PDB entry 1SHJ | X-ray diffraction, 2.80 A resolution | chains A and B

== Chain A (and B) ==
Protein: Caspase-7
Organism: Homo sapiens
Notes: EC 3.4.22.-; chain B of this document is another copy of the same molecule, construct and numbering; everything in this record applies to it too
Reference sequence: P55210 (CASP7_HUMAN); numbering as in UniProt (aligned over 50-303)
Chain sequence (262 residues; numbered 50 to 311; the number before each row is that of its first residue):
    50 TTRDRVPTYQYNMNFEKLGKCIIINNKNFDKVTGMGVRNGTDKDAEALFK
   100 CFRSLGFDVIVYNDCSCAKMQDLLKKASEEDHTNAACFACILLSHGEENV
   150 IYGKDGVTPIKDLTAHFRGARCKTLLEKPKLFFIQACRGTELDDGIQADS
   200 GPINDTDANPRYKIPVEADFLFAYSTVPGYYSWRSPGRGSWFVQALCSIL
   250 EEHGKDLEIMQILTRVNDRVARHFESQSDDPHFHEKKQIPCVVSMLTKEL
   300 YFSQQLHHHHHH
Unresolved in the structure: 50-56, 191-208, 227-236, 274-284, 304-311 (chain B: 50-54, 189-208, 228-237, 276-285, 304-311)
Covalent attachments: 2-(2,4-dichloro-phenoxy)-N-(2-mercapto-ethyl)-acetamide (NXN) linked to Cys-290
Construct notes: engineered mutation Ala-169 (Asp in P55210); expression tag (304-311)
Residues lining bound ligands: NXN (2-(2,4-dichloro-phenoxy)-N-(2-mercapto-ethyl)-acetamide): Glu-147, Asn-148, Ile-159, Lys-160, Tyr-211, Lys-212, Ile-213, Pro-214, Phe-221, Tyr-223, Val-292
Curated features (UniProtKB/Swiss-Prot):
  - region: Lys-76 to Arg-87 (Loop L1), Arg-187 to Gln-196 (Loop L2), Val-226 to Gly-238 (Loop L3), Glu-274 to Ile-288 (Loop L4)
  - active site: His-144, Cys-186
  - site (Involved in allosteric regulation): Arg-187, Tyr-223
  - modified residue: Thr-173 (Phosphothreonine), Arg-233 (Microbial infection: ADP-riboxanated arginine), Ser-239 (Phosphoserine)
  - mutagenesis: Thr-173 (T173A: Abolished phosphorylation by PAK2; when associated with A-30 and A-239), Cys-186 (C186A: Abolished thiol protease activity), Arg-187 (R187K: Does not significantly affect thiol protease catalytic efficiency; R187M/A/G: Reduced thiol protease catalytic efficiency; R187W/N: Strongly reduced thiol protease catalytic efficiency), Asp-192 (D192A: Strongly reduced thiol protease activity), Ile-195 to Asp-206 (In mutant II; prevents cleavage of loop L2 region; retains significant thiol protease activity), Ile-195 to Gly-200 (In mutant III; prevents cleavage of loop L2 region; abolished thiol protease activity), Asp-198 to Asp-204 (In mutant IV; prevents cleavage of loop L2 region; retains significant thiol protease activity), Asp-198 (D198A: Strongly reduced cleavage and activation by initiator caspases. Abolished cleavage and activation by initiator caspases; when associated with A-206. In P7-D2A mutant ...), Asp-206 (D206A: Reduced cleavage and activation by initiator caspases. Abolished cleavage and activation by initiator caspases; when associated with A-198), Tyr-223 (Y223A/F/W/D/E: Does not significantly affect thiol protease catalytic efficiency), Tyr-229 (Y229W: Strongly reduced thiol protease catalytic efficiency), Tyr-230 to Ser-234 (In esCasp-7 V3 mutant; promotes specificity toward alternate peptides with VEID, YVAD, WEHD, LETD or LEHD sequence; when associated with C-276. In esCasp-7 V4 mutant ...), 5 further mutagenesis entries in UniProt
What the authors report for this chain:
  - binding site for NXN: Tyr-223, Cys-290
  - allosteric site: Cys-290
  - conformationally variable residues (side-chain flip): Cys-186, Arg-187, Tyr-223
  - catalytic residues: His-144, Cys-186 (citing earlier work)

== Chain A / chain B interface ==
Pairs across the interface (51):
  Tyr-58(A) / Arg-264(B)
  Arg-210(A) / Asn-148(B)
  Arg-210(A) / Arg-210(B)
  Arg-210(A) / Tyr-211(B)
  Tyr-211(A) / Arg-210(B)
  Tyr-211(A) / Tyr-211(B)  hydrogen bond (backbone-backbone)
  Tyr-211(A) / Lys-212(B)
  Tyr-211(A) / Ile-213(B)  hydrogen bond (side chain-backbone)
  Lys-212(A) / Pro-209(B)
  Lys-212(A) / Tyr-211(B)
  Ile-213(A) / Tyr-211(B)  hydrogen bond (backbone-side chain)
  Ile-213(A) / Ile-213(B)  hydrophobic
  Val-215(A) / Ile-288(B)
  Ala-217(A) / Ile-288(B)  hydrophobic
  Met-259(A) / Met-259(B)  hydrophobic
  Gln-260(A) / Glu-298(B)  hydrogen bond
  Thr-263(A) / Leu-295(B)
  Thr-263(A) / Thr-296(B)
  Thr-263(A) / Lys-297(B)
  Arg-264(A) / Tyr-58(B)
  Asn-266(A) / Ser-293(B)
  Asn-266(A) / Met-294(B)
  Asn-266(A) / Leu-295(B)  hydrogen bond (side chain-backbone)
  Asp-267(A) / Thr-296(B)
  Asp-267(A) / Lys-297(B)  salt bridge
  Arg-271(A) / Val-55(B)
  Ile-288(A) / Val-215(B)
  Ile-288(A) / Glu-216(B)
  Ile-288(A) / Ala-217(B)  hydrophobic
  Ile-288(A) / Met-294(B)  hydrophobic
  Pro-289(A) / Met-294(B)
  Cys-290(A) / Ser-293(B)
  Cys-290(A) / Met-294(B)  hydrophobic
  Val-291(A) / Val-291(B)
  Val-291(A) / Val-292(B)
  Val-291(A) / Ser-293(B)  hydrogen bond (backbone-backbone)
  Val-292(A) / Val-291(B)
  Ser-293(A) / Met-259(B)
  Ser-293(A) / Asn-266(B)
  Ser-293(A) / Cys-290(B)
  Ser-293(A) / Val-291(B)  hydrogen bond (backbone-backbone)
  Met-294(A) / Ile-288(B)  hydrophobic
  Met-294(A) / Pro-289(B)
  Met-294(A) / Cys-290(B)  hydrophobic
  Leu-295(A) / Asn-266(B)  hydrogen bond (backbone-side chain)
  Thr-296(A) / Thr-263(B)
  Thr-296(A) / Asp-267(B)
  Thr-296(A) / Ile-288(B)
  Lys-297(A) / Thr-263(B)
  Lys-297(A) / Asp-267(B)  salt bridge
  Glu-298(A) / Gln-260(B)  hydrogen bond
Also at the interface, not in a pair above, chain A (28 interface residues in all): Glu-147, Pro-209, Glu-216

== Summary ==
The chain A/chain B interface involves 28 residues from each chain, with 9 hydrogen bonds and 2 salt bridges.
Among the polar pairs are Asp-267(A)/Lys-297(B), Tyr-211(A)/Ile-213(B) and Gln-260(A)/Glu-298(B). Compound NXN
is covalently linked to Cys-290(A). From the paper: catalytic residues His-144(A) and Cys-186(A); a binding
site for NXN at Tyr-223(A) and Cys-290(A).
Both chains are Caspase-7 (Homo sapiens). Entry 1SHJ (Caspase-7 in complex with DICA allosteric inhibitor) was
determined by X-ray diffraction (same publication as 1SHL).
